Entry 4B5W (X-ray diffraction, 1.79 A resolution); this record covers chains B and C of the 6 polymer chains in the assembly.

== Chain B (and C) ==
Name: 4-hydroxy-2-oxo-heptane-1,7-dioate aldolase
Source organism: Escherichia coli atcc 8739
Notes: EC 4.1.2.20; chain C of this document is another copy of the same molecule, construct and numbering; everything in this record applies to it too
Reference sequence: B1IS70 (HPCH_ECOLC); residue numbers follow UniProt; this construct covers 1-256
Chain sequence (256 residues; row label = number of the first residue in the row):
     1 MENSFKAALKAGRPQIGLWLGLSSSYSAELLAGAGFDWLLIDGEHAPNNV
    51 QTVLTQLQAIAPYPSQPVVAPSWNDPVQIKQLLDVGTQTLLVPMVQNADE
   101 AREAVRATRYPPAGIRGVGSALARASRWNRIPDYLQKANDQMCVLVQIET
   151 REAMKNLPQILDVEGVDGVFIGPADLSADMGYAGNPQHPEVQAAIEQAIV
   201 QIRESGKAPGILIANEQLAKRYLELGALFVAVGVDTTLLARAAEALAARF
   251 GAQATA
Not modelled in the structure: 254-256 (chain C: 253-256)
Differences from the reference sequence: engineered mutation Ala-70 (Arg in B1IS70)
UniProt features mapped onto this chain:
  - active site: His-45 (Proton acceptor)
  - binding site (substrate): Gln-147, Ala-174, Asp-175
  - binding site (a divalent metal cation): Glu-149, Asp-175
  - site: Asp-84 (Increases basicity of active site His)
Ion coordination: Co2+: Glu-149, Asp-175 (together with pyruvic acid)
Residues lining bound ligands: pyruvic acid (PYR): Trp-19, Glu-44, Gln-147, Glu-149, Phe-170, Gly-172, Pro-173, Ala-174, Asp-175, Leu-212
What the authors report for this chain:
  - binding site for pyruvic acid: Gln-147
  - mutagenesis - D42A, R70A: abolished catalytic activity
  - mutagenesis - R70A (730-fold): decreased binding to oxalate
  - mutagenesis - R70A: unchanged binding to pyruvate
  - mutagenesis - D42A (100-fold): decreased binding to pyruvate
  - mutagenesis - D42A: abolished binding to oxalate

== Chain B / chain C interface ==
Contacting residue pairs - 37 pairs, chain B then chain C:
  Trp-19(B) with Leu-122(C)
  Asp-42(B) with Leu-122(C)
  Gly-43(B) with Gln-81(C), hydrogen bond (backbone-side chain)
  Glu-44(B) with Lys-80(C), salt bridge; Gln-81(C)
  His-45(B) with Lys-80(C); Asp-84(C), salt bridge; Gly-117(C); Val-118(C); Gly-119(C); Leu-122(C)
  Ala-46(B) with Leu-122(C)
  Pro-47(B) with Gln-51(C), hydrogen bond (backbone-side chain); Leu-54(C), hydrophobic
  Asn-48(B) with Gln-51(C)
  Asn-49(B) with Asn-49(C); Gln-51(C), hydrogen bond
  Thr-52(B) with Gln-51(C)
  Ser-72(B) with Val-77(C); Lys-80(C), hydrogen bond (backbone-side chain); Gln-81(C)
  Trp-73(B) with Val-77(C), hydrophobic
  Ala-174(B) with Val-118(C), hydrophobic
  Asp-175(B) with Gly-117(C); Val-118(C), hydrogen bond (side chain-backbone)
  Ala-178(B) with Pro-111(C); Val-118(C), hydrophobic
  Ala-183(B) with Gln-136(C), hydrogen bond (backbone-side chain)
  Gly-184(B) with Leu-135(C)
  Thr-236(B) with Ala-121(C), hydrogen bond (side chain-backbone); Leu-122(C); Trp-128(C)
  Thr-237(B) with Ala-121(C)
  Ala-240(B) with Arg-130(C)
  Arg-241(B) with Trp-128(C), hydrogen bond (side chain-backbone); Arg-130(C)
  Glu-244(B) with Arg-130(C), salt bridge
Interface residues without a listed pair, chain B (25 interface residues in all): Gly-21, Asp-179, Val-234
Interface residues without a listed pair, chain C (20 interface residues in all): Val-85, Arg-116, Asn-129

== Overview ==
Chain B and chain C form an interface of 25 and 20 residues respectively, with 8 hydrogen bonds and 3 salt
bridges. Among the polar pairs are Glu-44(B)/Lys-80(C), His-45(B)/Asp-84(C) and Glu-244(B)/Arg-130(C). Chain B
binds pyruvic acid. From the paper: a binding site for pyruvic acid at Gln-147(B); D42A and R70A of chain B
abolish catalytic activity.
Both chains are 4-hydroxy-2-oxo-heptane-1,7-dioate aldolase (Escherichia coli atcc 8739). Entry 4B5W (Crystal
structures of divalent metal dependent pyruvate aldolase R70A mutant, HpaI, in complex with pyruvate) was
determined by X-ray diffraction, deposited together with 4B5S, 4B5T, 4B5U, 4B5V and 4B5X.
